Entry 2QJS (X-ray diffraction, 2.25 A resolution); this record covers chains B and D of the 4 polymer chains in the assembly.

Chain B (and D):
Molecule: Metallo-beta-lactamase L1
Organism: Stenotrophomonas maltophilia
Notes: EC 3.5.2.6; chain D of this document is another copy of the same molecule, construct and numbering; everything in this record applies to it too
UniProt: P52700 (BLA1_XANMA); the author numbering skips numbers that UniProt does not, so the offset changes along the chain: 5-28 = UniProt 22-45; 47-57 = UniProt 46-56; 66-76 = UniProt 57-67; 78-87 = UniProt 68-77; 7 more segments
Sequence (269 residues; numbered 5 to 313; 40 numbers in that range are skipped by the numbering (no residue carries them; nothing is unmodelled there); the number before each row is that of its first residue):
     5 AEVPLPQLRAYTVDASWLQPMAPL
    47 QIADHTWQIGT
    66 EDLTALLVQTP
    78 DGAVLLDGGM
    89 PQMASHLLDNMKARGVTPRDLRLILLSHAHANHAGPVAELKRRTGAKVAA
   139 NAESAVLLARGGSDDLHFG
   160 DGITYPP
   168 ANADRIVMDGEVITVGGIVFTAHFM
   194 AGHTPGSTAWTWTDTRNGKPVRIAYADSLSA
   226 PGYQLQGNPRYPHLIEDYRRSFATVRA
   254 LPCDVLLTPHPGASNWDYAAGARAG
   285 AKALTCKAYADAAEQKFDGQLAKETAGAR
Not modelled in the structure: 5-23, 312-313
Sequence notes: engineered mutation Asn-120 (Asp109 in P52700)
Disulfide bonds: Cys-256/Cys-290
Ion coordination: Zn2+ site 1: His-116, His-118, His-196; Zn2+ site 2: His-121, His-263
Swiss-Prot annotation at these positions:
  - binding site (Zn(2+)): His-116, His-118, His-121, His-196, His-263
  - binding site (substrate): Asp-220

How chain B and chain D interact:
Contacting residue pairs (29; chain B residue first):
  Ala-140(B) / Ala-140(D)
  Ala-140(B) / Glu-141(D)
  Glu-141(B) / Ala-140(D)
  Glu-141(B) / Met-175(D)
  Val-144(B) / Val-144(D)  hydrophobic
  Arg-148(B) / Ile-173(D)
  Met-175(B) / Glu-141(D)
  Met-175(B) / Pro-198(D)  hydrophobic
  Met-175(B) / Arg-235(D)
  Met-175(B) / Tyr-236(D)  hydrophobic
  Met-175(B) / Pro-237(D)
  Asp-176(B) / Pro-237(D)
  Asp-176(B) / His-238(D)  hydrogen bond (backbone-side chain)
  Gly-177(B) / Pro-237(D)
  Glu-178(B) / Pro-234(D)
  Glu-178(B) / Arg-235(D)
  Glu-178(B) / Pro-237(D)
  Pro-198(B) / Met-175(D)  hydrophobic
  Pro-234(B) / Glu-178(D)
  Arg-235(B) / Met-175(D)
  Arg-235(B) / Glu-178(D)  salt bridge
  Tyr-236(B) / Met-175(D)
  Pro-237(B) / Asp-176(D)
  Pro-237(B) / Gly-177(D)
  Pro-237(B) / Glu-178(D)
  His-238(B) / Asp-176(D)  salt bridge
  His-238(B) / Gly-177(D)
  Glu-241(B) / Arg-245(D)  salt bridge
  Arg-245(B) / Glu-241(D)  salt bridge
Interface residues without a listed pair, chain B (18 interface residues in all): Leu-154, Ile-173
Interface residues without a listed pair, chain D (18 interface residues in all): Arg-148, Leu-154

Summary:
The chain B/chain D interface involves 18 residues from each chain; the contacts include 1 hydrogen bond and 4
salt bridges. Polar pairs include Arg-235(B)/Glu-178(D), His-238(B)/Asp-176(D) and Glu-241(B)/Arg-245(D). From
UniProt: 5 Zn2+-binding residues and substrate-binding residue Asp-220(B) on chain B.
Both chains are Metallo-beta-lactamase L1 (Stenotrophomonas maltophilia). Entry 2QJS (Stenotrophomonas
maltophilia L1 metallo-beta-lactamase Asp-120 Asn mutant) was determined by X-ray diffraction (same
publication as 2QIN).
